PDB entry 5ERB | X-ray diffraction, 4.20 A resolution (low resolution: residue-level contacts below are approximate; hydrogen-bond / salt-bridge calls are withheld) | chains A and B

[Chain A (and B)]
Name: Polyketide synthase
Source organism: Bacillus amyloliquefaciens
Notes: chain B of this document is another copy of the same molecule, construct and numbering; everything in this record applies to it too
UniProt: Q1RS72 (Q1RS72_BACAM); residues 1-620 here correspond to UniProt positions 1887-2506 (UniProt number = residue number + 1886)
Sequence (640 residues; each row starts with the number of its first residue; numbers below 1 keep their minus sign (Met-19 is residue -19)):
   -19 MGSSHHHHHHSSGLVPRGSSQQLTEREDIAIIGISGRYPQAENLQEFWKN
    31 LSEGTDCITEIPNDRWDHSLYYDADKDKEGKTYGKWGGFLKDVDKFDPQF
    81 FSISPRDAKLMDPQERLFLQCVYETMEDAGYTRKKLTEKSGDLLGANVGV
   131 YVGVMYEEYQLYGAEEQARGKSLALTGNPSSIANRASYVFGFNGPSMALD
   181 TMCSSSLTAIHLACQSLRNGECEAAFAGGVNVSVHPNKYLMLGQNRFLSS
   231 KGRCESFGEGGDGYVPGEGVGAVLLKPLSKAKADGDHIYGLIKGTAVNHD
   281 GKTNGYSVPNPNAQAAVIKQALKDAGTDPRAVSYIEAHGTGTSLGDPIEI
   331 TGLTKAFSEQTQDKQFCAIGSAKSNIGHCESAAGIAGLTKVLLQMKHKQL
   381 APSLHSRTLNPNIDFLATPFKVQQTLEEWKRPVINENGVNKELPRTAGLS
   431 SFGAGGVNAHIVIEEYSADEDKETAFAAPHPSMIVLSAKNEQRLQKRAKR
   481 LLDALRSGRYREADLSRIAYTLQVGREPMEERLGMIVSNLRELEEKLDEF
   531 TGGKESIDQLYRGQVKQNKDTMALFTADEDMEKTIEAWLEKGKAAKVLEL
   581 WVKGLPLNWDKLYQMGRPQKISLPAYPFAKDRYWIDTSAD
Disordered / not traced: -19 to 5, 150-155, 343-344, 418-422, 448-458, 545-546, 616-620 (chain B: -19 to 5, 121-126, 147-150, 418-421, 452-455, 617-620)
Sequence notes: initiating methionine (-19); expression tag (-18 to 0)

[Chain A / chain B interface]
Residue-residue contacts (99; chain A residue first):
  Leu123(A) - Lys335(B)
  Met135(A) - Asn158(B)
  Tyr136(A) - Gln140(B)
  Tyr136(A) - Leu153(B)
  Tyr136(A) - Gly157(B)
  Gln140(A) - Asn217(B)
  Ala144(A) - Leu141(B)
  Gln147(A) - Gly60(B)
  Gln147(A) - Leu220(B)
  Gln147(A) - Gln224(B)
  Ala148(A) - Met221(B)
  Ala148(A) - Gln224(B)
  Arg149(A) - Met221(B)
  Arg149(A) - Gln224(B)
  Thr156(A) - Met221(B)
  Asn158(A) - Met135(B)
  Asn158(A) - Asp180(B)
  Asn158(A) - Met182(B)
  Pro159(A) - Asp180(B)
  Ser160(A) - Asp180(B)
  Ser160(A) - Thr181(B)
  Ser160(A) - Met182(B)
  Asn164(A) - His279(B)
  Asn164(A) - Tyr286(B)
  Asn164(A) - Gly435(B)
  Asn164(A) - Val437(B)
  Arg165(A) - Tyr286(B)
  Ser167(A) - His279(B)
  Tyr168(A) - His279(B)
  Tyr168(A) - Gly281(B)
  Tyr168(A) - Lys282(B)
  Tyr168(A) - Thr283(B)
  Tyr168(A) - Asn284(B)
  Tyr168(A) - Gly285(B)
  Tyr168(A) - Tyr286(B)
  Gly171(A) - Lys282(B)
  Phe172(A) - His279(B)
  Phe172(A) - Gly281(B)
  Asn173(A) - Asn278(B)
  Asn173(A) - His279(B)
  Gly174(A) - His279(B)
  Ser176(A) - Thr181(B)
  Ser176(A) - His279(B)
  Ser176(A) - Val437(B)
  Met177(A) - Asp180(B)
  Met177(A) - Thr181(B)
  Met177(A) - Thr188(B)
  Ala178(A) - Ala178(B)
  Ala178(A) - Leu179(B)
  Ala178(A) - Asp180(B)
  Leu179(A) - Ala178(B)
  Asp180(A) - Asn158(B)
  Asp180(A) - Pro159(B)
  Asp180(A) - Ser160(B)
  Asp180(A) - Met177(B)
  Asp180(A) - Ala178(B)
  Thr181(A) - Ser160(B)
  Thr181(A) - Ser176(B)
  Met182(A) - Ala154(B)
  Met182(A) - Asn158(B)
  Met182(A) - Ser160(B)
  Met182(A) - Asn164(B)
  Thr188(A) - Met177(B)
  His191(A) - Glu201(B)
  Leu192(A) - Met177(B)
  Gln195(A) - Asn199(B)
  Asn199(A) - Gln195(B)
  Glu201(A) - His191(B)
  Glu201(A) - Gln195(B)
  Glu201(A) - Val277(B)
  Asn217(A) - Lys151(B)
  Leu220(A) - Lys151(B)
  Met221(A) - Lys151(B)
  Met221(A) - Ser152(B)
  Met221(A) - Leu153(B)
  Asn225(A) - Leu155(B)
  Val277(A) - Glu201(B)
  Asn278(A) - Asn173(B)
  His279(A) - Asn164(B)
  His279(A) - Ser167(B)
  His279(A) - Tyr168(B)
  His279(A) - Phe172(B)
  His279(A) - Asn173(B)
  His279(A) - Gly174(B)
  His279(A) - Ser176(B)
  Asp280(A) - Phe172(B)
  Gly281(A) - Phe172(B)
  Gly281(A) - Asn173(B)
  Lys282(A) - Tyr168(B)
  Lys282(A) - Gly171(B)
  Thr283(A) - Tyr168(B)
  Asn284(A) - Tyr168(B)
  Gly285(A) - Tyr168(B)
  Tyr286(A) - Asp87(B)
  Tyr286(A) - Tyr168(B)
  Gln300(A) - Glu201(B)
  Glu360(A) - Leu153(B)
  Gly435(A) - Asn164(B)
  Val437(A) - Ser176(B)
Other interface residues (no listed pair), chain A (60 interface residues in all): Leu124, Glu137, Leu141, Gly157, Ser161, Pro175, Lys218, Leu222, Gly436
Other interface residues (no listed pair), chain B (61 interface residues in all): Glu59, Ser82, Ile83, Glu137, Ala144, Val169, Pro175, Leu192, Asp280, Asn290, Asn292, Gly436

[Overview]
60 residues of chain A face 61 of chain B across their interface.
Both chains are Polyketide synthase (Bacillus amyloliquefaciens). Entry 5ERB (Ketosynthase from module 5 of
the bacillaene synthase from Bacillus amyloliquefaciens FZB42) was determined by X-ray diffraction together
with 5ELP, 5ENY, 5ERF, 5E5N and 5E6K from the same study.
